Entry 6MU7 (X-ray diffraction, 2.50 A resolution); this record covers chains D and E of the 4 polymer chains in the assembly.

Chain D:
Molecule: 35O22 scFv heavy chain portion
From: Homo sapiens
Notes: engineered mutation(s): E10T, L11T, K12T, A16S, I68N, K83T, F84S,; antibody fragment or engineered binder
Chain sequence (134 residues; numbered 1 to 116 plus 18 insertion-coded residues; the number before each row is that of its first residue; a row labelled like 72A-72H holds insertion residues (72A, then the next letters in order)):
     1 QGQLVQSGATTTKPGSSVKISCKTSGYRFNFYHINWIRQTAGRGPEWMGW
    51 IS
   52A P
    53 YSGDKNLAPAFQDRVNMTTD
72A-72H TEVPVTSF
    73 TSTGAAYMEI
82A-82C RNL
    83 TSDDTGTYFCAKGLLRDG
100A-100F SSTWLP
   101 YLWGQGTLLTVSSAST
Disordered / not traced: 111-116
Disulfide bonds: Cys22-Cys92
Covalently attached groups: N-acetylglucosamine (NAG) linked to Asn68
Ligand contacts: N-acetylglucosamine (NAG; 2-acetamido-2-deoxy-beta-D-glucopyranose): Gln1, Tyr32, Leu96, Leu97

Chain E:
Molecule: 35O22 scFv light chain portion
From: Homo sapiens
Notes: antibody fragment or engineered binder
Chain sequence (114 residues; row label = number of the first residue in the row; note: 1 number in that range is skipped by the numbering (no residue carries it; nothing is unmodelled there); a row labelled like 27A-27C holds insertion residues (27A, then the next letters in order); numbering starts at 0):
     0 SQSVLTQSAS
    11 VSGSLGQSVTISCTGPN
27A-27C SVC
    28 CSHKSISWYQWPPGRAPTLIIYEDNERAPGISPRFSGYKSYWSAYLTISD
    78 LRPEDETTYYCCSYTHNS
   95A G
    96 CVFGTGTKVSVLGQS
Disordered / not traced: 0-2, 105-110
Disulfide bonds: Cys23-Cys88, Cys27C-Cys28, Cys89-Cys96

Chain D / chain E interface:
Pairs across the interface - 32 pairs, chain D then chain E:
  Ile37(D) - Trp38(E)  hydrophobic
  Gln39(D) - Trp38(E)
  Gln39(D) - Pro40(E)
  Gln39(D) - Gly41(E)  hydrogen bond (side chain-backbone)
  Pro45(D) - Trp38(E)  hydrophobic
  Pro45(D) - Tyr87(E)
  Pro45(D) - Phe98(E)
  Trp47(D) - Gly95A(E)
  Trp47(D) - Cys96(E)
  Trp50(D) - Ser95(E)  hydrogen bond (side chain-backbone)
  Phe91(D) - Arg42(E)
  Leu96(D) - Tyr49(E)  hydrophobic
  Ser100A(D) - His93(E)
  Ser100B(D) - Tyr49(E)
  Ser100B(D) - Glu50(E)
  Ser100B(D) - Tyr91(E)  hydrogen bond
  Trp100D(D) - Tyr91(E)  hydrophobic
  Trp100D(D) - Thr92(E)
  Trp100D(D) - His93(E)  hydrogen bond (side chain-backbone)
  Trp100D(D) - Ser95(E)
  Trp100D(D) - Gly95A(E)
  Trp100D(D) - Cys96(E)  hydrophobic
  Leu100E(D) - Tyr36(E)
  Leu100E(D) - Leu46(E)  hydrophobic
  Leu100E(D) - Tyr49(E)  hydrophobic
  Leu100E(D) - Tyr91(E)  hydrophobic
  Pro100F(D) - Tyr36(E)  hydrogen bond (backbone-side chain)
  Tyr101(D) - Leu46(E)  hydrophobic
  Tyr101(D) - Pro56(E)
  Trp103(D) - Tyr36(E)
  Trp103(D) - Pro44(E)  hydrophobic
  Gly104(D) - Ala43(E)
Interface residues without a listed pair, chain D (18 interface residues in all): Glu46, Asn58, Leu97
Interface residues without a listed pair, chain E (22 interface residues in all): Ser34, Ala55, Asn94

Summary:
18 residues of chain D and 22 residues of chain E are in contact; the contacts include 5 hydrogen bonds. Polar
contacts include Gln39(D)-Gly41(E), Trp50(D)-Ser95(E) and Pro100F(D)-Tyr36(E). N-acetylglucosamine is bound
between chain D and chain E. N-acetylglucosamine is covalently linked to Asn68(D).
Chain D is 35O22 scFv heavy chain portion and chain E is 35O22 scFv light chain portion, both from Homo
sapiens; the structure, Crystal Structure of HIV-1 BG505 SOSIP.664 Prefusion Env Trimer Bound to Small
Molecule HIV-1 Entry Inhibitor ..., was determined by X-ray diffraction (same publication as 6MTJ, 6MTN, 6MU6,
6MU8, 6MUF and 6MUG).
